7MI8 - chain A; structure by electron microscopy, 3.70 A resolution.

# Chain A
Name: Fusion protein of Dynein and Endolysin
Organism: Saccharomyces cerevisiae
UniProt: chimeric construct of P36022, P00720: residues 1364-3119 from P36022 (DYHC_YEAST) positions 1364-3038 (offset varies); residues 3126-3285 from P00720 positions 2-161 (UniProt number = residue number - 3124); residues 3292-4092 from P36022 (DYHC_YEAST) positions 3292-4092 (same numbers)
Amino-acid sequence (2661 residues; each row starts with the number of its first residue; note: 81 numbers in that range are skipped by the numbering (no residue carries them; nothing is unmodelled there)):
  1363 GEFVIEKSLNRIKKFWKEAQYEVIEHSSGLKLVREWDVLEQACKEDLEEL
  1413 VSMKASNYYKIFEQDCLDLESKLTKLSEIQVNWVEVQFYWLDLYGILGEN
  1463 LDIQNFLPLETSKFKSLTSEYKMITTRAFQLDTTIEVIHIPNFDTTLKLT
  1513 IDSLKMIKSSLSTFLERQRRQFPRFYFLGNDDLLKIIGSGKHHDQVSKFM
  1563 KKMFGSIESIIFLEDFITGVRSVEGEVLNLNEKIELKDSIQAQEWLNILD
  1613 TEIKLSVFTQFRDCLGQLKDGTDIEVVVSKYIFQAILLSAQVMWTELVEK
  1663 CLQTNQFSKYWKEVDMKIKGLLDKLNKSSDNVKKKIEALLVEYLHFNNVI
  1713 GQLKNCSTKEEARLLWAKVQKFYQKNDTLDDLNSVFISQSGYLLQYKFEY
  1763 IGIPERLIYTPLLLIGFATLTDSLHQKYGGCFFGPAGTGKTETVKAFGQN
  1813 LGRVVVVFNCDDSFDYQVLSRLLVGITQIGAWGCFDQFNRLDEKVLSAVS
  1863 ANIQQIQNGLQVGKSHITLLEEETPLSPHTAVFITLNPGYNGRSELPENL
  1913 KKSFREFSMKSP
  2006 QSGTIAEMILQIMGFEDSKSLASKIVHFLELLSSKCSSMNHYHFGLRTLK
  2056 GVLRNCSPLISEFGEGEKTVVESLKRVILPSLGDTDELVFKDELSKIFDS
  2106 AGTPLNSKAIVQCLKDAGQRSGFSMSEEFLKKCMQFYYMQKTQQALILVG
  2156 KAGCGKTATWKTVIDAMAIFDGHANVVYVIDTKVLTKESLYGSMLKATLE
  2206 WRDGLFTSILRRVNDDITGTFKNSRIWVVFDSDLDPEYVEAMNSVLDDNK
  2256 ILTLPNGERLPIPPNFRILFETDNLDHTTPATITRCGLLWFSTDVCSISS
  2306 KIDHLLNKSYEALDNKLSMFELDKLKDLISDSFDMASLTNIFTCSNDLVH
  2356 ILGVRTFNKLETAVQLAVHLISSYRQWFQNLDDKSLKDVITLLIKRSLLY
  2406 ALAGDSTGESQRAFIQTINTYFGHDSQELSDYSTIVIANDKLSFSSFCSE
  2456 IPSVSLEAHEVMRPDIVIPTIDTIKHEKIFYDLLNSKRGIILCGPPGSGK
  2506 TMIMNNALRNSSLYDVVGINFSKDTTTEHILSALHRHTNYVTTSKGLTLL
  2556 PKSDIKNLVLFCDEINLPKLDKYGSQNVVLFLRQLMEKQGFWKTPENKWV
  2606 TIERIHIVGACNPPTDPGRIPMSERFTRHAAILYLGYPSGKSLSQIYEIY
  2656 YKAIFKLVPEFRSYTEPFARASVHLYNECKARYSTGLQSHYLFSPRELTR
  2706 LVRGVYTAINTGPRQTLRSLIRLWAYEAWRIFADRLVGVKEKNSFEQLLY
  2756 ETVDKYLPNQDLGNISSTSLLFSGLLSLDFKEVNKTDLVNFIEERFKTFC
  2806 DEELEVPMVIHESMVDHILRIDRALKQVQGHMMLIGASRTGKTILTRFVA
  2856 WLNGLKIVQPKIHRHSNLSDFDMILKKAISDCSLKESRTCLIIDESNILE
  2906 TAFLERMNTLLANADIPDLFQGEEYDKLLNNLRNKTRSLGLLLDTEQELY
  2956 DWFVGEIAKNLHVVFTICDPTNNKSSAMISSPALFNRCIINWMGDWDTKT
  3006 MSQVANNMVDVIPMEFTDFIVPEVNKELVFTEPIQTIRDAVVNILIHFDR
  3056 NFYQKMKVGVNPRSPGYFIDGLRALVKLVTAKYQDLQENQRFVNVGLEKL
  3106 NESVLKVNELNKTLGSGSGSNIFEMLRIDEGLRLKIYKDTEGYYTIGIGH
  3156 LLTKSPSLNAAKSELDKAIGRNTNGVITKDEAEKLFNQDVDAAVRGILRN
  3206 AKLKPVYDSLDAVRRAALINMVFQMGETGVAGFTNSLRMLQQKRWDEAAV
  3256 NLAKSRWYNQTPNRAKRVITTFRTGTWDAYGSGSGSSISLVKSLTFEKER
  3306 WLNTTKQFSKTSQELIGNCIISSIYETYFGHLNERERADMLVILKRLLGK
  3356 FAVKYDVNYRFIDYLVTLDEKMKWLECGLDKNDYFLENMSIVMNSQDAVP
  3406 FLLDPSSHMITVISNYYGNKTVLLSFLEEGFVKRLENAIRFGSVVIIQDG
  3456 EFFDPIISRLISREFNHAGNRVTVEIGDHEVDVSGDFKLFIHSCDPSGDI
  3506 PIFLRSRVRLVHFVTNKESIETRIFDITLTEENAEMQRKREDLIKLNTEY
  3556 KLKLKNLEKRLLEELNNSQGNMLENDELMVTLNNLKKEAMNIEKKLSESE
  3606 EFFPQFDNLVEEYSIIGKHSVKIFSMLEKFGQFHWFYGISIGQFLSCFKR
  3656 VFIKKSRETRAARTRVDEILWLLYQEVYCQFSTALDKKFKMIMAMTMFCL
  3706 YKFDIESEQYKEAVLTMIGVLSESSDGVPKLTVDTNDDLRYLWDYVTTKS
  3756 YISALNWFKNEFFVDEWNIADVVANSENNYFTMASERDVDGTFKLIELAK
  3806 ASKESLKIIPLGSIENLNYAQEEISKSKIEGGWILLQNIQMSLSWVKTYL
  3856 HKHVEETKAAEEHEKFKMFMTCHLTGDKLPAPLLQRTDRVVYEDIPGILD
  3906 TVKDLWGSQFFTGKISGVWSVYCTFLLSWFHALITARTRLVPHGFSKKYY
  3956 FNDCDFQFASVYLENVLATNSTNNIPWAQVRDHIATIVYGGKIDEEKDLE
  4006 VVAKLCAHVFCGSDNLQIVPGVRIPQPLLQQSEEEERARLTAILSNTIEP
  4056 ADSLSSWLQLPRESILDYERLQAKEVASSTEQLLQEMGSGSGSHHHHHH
Disordered / not traced: 1363-1523, 2006-3615, 3659-3668, 4093-4104
Construct notes: expression tag (1363, 4093-4104); engineered mutation Q1849 (Glu in P36022); linker (3120-3125, 3286-3291); conflict G3136 (Arg12 in P00720), T3178 (Cys54 in P00720), A3221 (Cys97 in P00720), R3261 (Ile137 in P00720), D3742 (Asn in P36022), V3895 (Phe in P36022), D4072 (Asn in P36022)
Swiss-Prot annotation at these positions:
  - binding site (ATP): G1796 to T1803, G2155 to T2162, G2499 to T2506, G2841 to T2848
  - active site (Proton donor/acceptor): E3135, D3144
  - binding site (substrate): L3156, F3228, S3241, N3256

# Overview
From UniProt: 32 ATP-binding residues, active-site residues E3135 and D3144 and 4 substrate-binding residues.
Chain A is Fusion protein of Dynein and Endolysin (Saccharomyces cerevisiae); the structure, Signal subtracted
reconstruction of AAA5 and AAA6 domains of dynein in the presence of a pyrazolo-pyrimidinone-based ..., was
determined by electron microscopy together with 7MI1, 7MI3 and 7MI6 from the same study.
